Entry 9NHJ (electron microscopy, 3.04 A resolution); this record covers chains H and C of the 8 polymer chains in the assembly.

[Chain H]
Name: RQk-FP-A pAb heavy chain
From: Macaca mulatta
Chain sequence (124 residues; row label = number of the first residue in the row; X marks 120 residues of unknown identity (built as UNK)):
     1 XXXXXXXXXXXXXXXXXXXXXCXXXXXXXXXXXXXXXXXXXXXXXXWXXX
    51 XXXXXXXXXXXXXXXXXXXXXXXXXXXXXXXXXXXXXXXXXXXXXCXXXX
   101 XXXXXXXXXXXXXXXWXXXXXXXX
Disulfides: Cys22-Cys96

[Chain C]
Name: AMC016 v4.2 envelope glycoprotein gp120
From: Human immunodeficiency virus 1
Chain sequence (521 residues; numbered -5 to 513 plus 23 insertion-coded residues; 21 numbers in that range are skipped by the numbering (no residue carries them; nothing is unmodelled there); the number before each row is that of its first residue; a row labelled like 135A-135V holds insertion residues (135A, then the next letters in order); numbers below 1 keep their minus sign (Met-5 is residue -5)):
    -5 MDAMKRGLCCVLLLCGAVFVSPSQEIHARFRRGARAEEELWVTVYYGVPV
    45 WKEATTTLFCASDAKAYDTEVHNVWATHCCVPTDPSPQEVVLENVTENFN
    95 MWKNNMVEQMHEDIISLWDQSLKPCVKLTPLCVTLNCTDLG
135A-135V NATDAINRNTTDAPNSTLRTME
   150 EKGEIKNCSFNITTSVRDKMQKEYATFYKLDIVPIDNDNNSYRLINCNTS
   200 VITQACPKVSFEPIPIHYCAPAGFAILKCNNKTFNGTGPCTNVSTVQCTH
   250 GIRPVVSTQLLLNGSLAEEEIVIRSENFTDNGKTIIVQLNESVEINCTRP
   300 NNNTRKSIHI
   312 GPGRAFYTTGQI
  323A I
   324 GNIRQAHCNISRAKWNNTLHKIVKKLREQFR
   356 NKTIVFKQSSGGDPEIVMHSFNCGGEFFYCNSTQLFNSTWYGNESS
   406 DNPGVEGNITLPCRIKQIINLWQEVGKAMYAPPIGGQIRCSSNITGLLLT
   456 RDGGNNNITTEIFRPGGGDMRDNWRSELYKYKVVKIEPLGVAPTKCKRRV
   506 VQRRRRRR
Unresolved in the structure: -5 to 34, 58-66, 135A-135V, 406-412, 502-513
Disulfides: Cys54-Cys73, Cys119-Cys205, Cys126-Cys196, Cys131-Cys157, Cys218-Cys247, Cys228-Cys239, Cys296-Cys331, Cys378-Cys445, Cys385-Cys418
Covalent attachments: N-acetylglucosamine (NAG) linked to Asn88, Asn130, Asn156, Asn160, Asn197, Asn230, Asn234, Asn262, Asn276, Asn289, Asn295, Asn301, Asn332, Asn339, Asn386, Asn392, Asn398, Asn413, Asn448
Reported in the primary citation:
  - post-translational modification sites: Asn88

[How chain H and chain C interact]
Chain C residues in contact with chain H, 5 residues: Gln82, Glu83, Val84, Val85, Glu87

[Overview]
No residue of chain H is in contact with chain C. N-acetylglucosamine is covalently linked to Asn88(C),
Asn130(C), Asn156(C), Asn160(C), Asn197(C) and Asn230(C) and 13 more. The paper reports a modification site at
Asn88(C).
Chain H is RQk-FP-A pAb heavy chain (Macaca mulatta) and chain C is AMC016 v4.2 envelope glycoprotein gp120
(Human immunodeficiency virus 1); the structure, AMC016 v4.2 in complex with FP-A pAb from animal RQk18 at
week 43, was determined by electron microscopy together with 9NHH, 9NHI, 9NHK, 9NHL, 9NHM, 9NHN, 9NHO and 9NI9
from the same study.
